Entry 3ZVW (X-ray diffraction, 2.00 A resolution); this record covers chain A.

Chain A:
Name: D-alanyl-D-alanine carboxypeptidase
Source organism: Actinomadura SP. R39
Notes: EC 3.4.16.4
UniProtKB: P39045 (DAC_ACTSP); residues 1-466 here correspond to UniProt positions 50-515 (UniProt number = residue number + 49)
Amino-acid sequence (466 residues; each row starts with the number of its first residue):
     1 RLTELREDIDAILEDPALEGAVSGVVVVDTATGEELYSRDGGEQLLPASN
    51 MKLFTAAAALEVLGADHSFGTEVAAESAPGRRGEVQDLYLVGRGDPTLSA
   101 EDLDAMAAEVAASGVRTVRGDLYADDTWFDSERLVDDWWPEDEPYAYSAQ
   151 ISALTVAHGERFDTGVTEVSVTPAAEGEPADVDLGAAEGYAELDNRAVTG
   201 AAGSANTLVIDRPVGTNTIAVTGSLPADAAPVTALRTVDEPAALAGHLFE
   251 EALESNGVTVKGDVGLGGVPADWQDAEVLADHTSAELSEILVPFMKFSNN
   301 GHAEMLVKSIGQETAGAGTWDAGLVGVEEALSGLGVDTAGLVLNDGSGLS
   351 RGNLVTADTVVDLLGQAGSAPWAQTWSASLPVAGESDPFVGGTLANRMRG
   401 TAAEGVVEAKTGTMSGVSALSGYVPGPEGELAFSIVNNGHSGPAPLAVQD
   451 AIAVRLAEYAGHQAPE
Bound ions: Mg2+ site 1: Ala186, Glu188, Glu251; Mg2+ site 2 near Ala402 (its only coordinating residue here)
UniProt features mapped onto this chain:
  - active site: Ser49 (Acyl-ester intermediate), Lys52 (Proton acceptor), Ser298
  - binding site (substrate): Lys410

Overview:
Ala186, Glu188 and Glu251 form the Mg2+ site 1. From UniProt: 3 active-site residues and substrate-binding
residue Lys410.
Chain A is D-alanyl-D-alanine carboxypeptidase (Actinomadura SP. R39); the structure, Unexpected tricovalent
binding mode of boronic acids within the active site of a penicillin binding protein, was determined by X-ray
diffraction together with 3ZVT, 2Y4A, 2Y55 and 2Y59 from the same study.
